Entry 3UVA (X-ray diffraction, 2.69 A resolution); this record covers chains A and C.

== Chain A (and C) ==
Name: L-Rhamnose isomerase
Organism: Bacillus halodurans
Notes: EC 5.3.1.14; chain C of this document is another copy of the same molecule, construct and numbering; everything in this record applies to it too
UniProt: Q9KCL9 (RHAA_BACHD); residues 1-418 here = UniProt positions 1-418
Amino-acid sequence (424 residues; each row starts with the number of its first residue; numbers below 1 keep their minus sign (His-5 is residue -5)):
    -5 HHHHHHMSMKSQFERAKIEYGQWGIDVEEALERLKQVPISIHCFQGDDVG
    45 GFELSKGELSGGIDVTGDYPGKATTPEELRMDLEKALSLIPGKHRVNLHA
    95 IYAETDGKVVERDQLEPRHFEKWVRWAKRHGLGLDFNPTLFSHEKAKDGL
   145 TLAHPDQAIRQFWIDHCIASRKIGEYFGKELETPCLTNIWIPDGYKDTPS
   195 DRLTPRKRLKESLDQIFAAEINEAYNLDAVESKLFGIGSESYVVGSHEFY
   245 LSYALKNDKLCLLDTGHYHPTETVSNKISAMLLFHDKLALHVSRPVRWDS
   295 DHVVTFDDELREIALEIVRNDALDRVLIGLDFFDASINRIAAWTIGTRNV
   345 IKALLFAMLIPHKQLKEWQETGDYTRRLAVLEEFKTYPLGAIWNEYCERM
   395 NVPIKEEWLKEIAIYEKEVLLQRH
Disordered / not traced: -5 to 3, 50-61, 418 (chain C: -5 to 1, 50-60, 418)
Sequence notes: expression tag (-5 to 0); engineered mutation Phe38 (Trp in Q9KCL9)
Bound ions: Mn2+ site 1 near Glu225 (its only coordinating residue here); Mn2+ site 2: His261, Asp293

== Chain A / chain C interface ==
Contacting residue pairs - 86 pairs, chain A then chain C:
  Pro149(A) with Glu364(C)
  Tyr189(A) with Gln363(C); Tyr368(C)
  Asp191(A) with Arg371(C); Leu372(C)
  Thr192(A) with Arg371(C), hydrogen bond (backbone-side chain)
  Pro193(A) with Arg313(C), hydrogen bond (backbone-side chain); Gln363(C); Arg371(C)
  Ser194(A) with Arg313(C), hydrogen bond (backbone-side chain); Leu359(C), hydrogen bond (side chain-backbone); Gln363(C), hydrogen bond; Arg371(C)
  Asp195(A) with Lys360(C); Gln363(C)
  Arg196(A) with Ser273(C); Glu306(C), salt bridge; Glu310(C), salt bridge; Arg313(C)
  Leu197(A) with Ser273(C); Leu277(C), hydrophobic; Asn314(C)
  Arg200(A) with Asn270(C), hydrogen bond (side chain-backbone); Ser273(C), hydrogen bond; Leu277(C)
  Lys201(A) with Leu277(C)
  Arg202(A) with Glu364(C), salt bridge
  Lys204(A) with Phe278(C)
  His241(A) with Glu242(C), salt bridge
  Glu242(A) with His241(C), salt bridge; Leu245(C); Lys271(C), salt bridge
  Phe243(A) with Ala274(C); Phe278(C)
  Leu245(A) with Glu242(C); Leu245(C), hydrophobic; Ser246(C)
  Ser246(A) with Leu245(C); Leu249(C); Phe278(C)
  Tyr247(A) with Phe278(C), hydrophobic
  Leu249(A) with Ser246(C); Leu249(C), hydrophobic
  Lys250(A) with Leu249(C)
  His263(A) with His263(C); Thr265(C); Glu266(C), salt bridge
  Pro264(A) with Pro264(C); Thr265(C)
  Thr265(A) with His263(C); Pro264(C)
  Glu266(A) with His263(C), salt bridge
  Asn270(A) with Arg200(C), hydrogen bond
  Lys271(A) with Glu242(C), salt bridge
  Ser273(A) with Arg196(C), hydrogen bond (side chain-backbone); Leu197(C); Arg200(C), hydrogen bond
  Ala274(A) with Ser240(C); Phe243(C)
  Leu277(A) with Arg200(C); Lys201(C)
  Phe278(A) with Lys204(C); Phe243(C); Ser246(C); Tyr247(C)
  Glu306(A) with Thr192(C); Arg196(C), salt bridge
  Glu310(A) with Arg196(C), salt bridge
  Arg313(A) with Pro193(C), hydrogen bond (side chain-backbone); Ser194(C), hydrogen bond (side chain-backbone); Arg196(C)
  Asn314(A) with Leu197(C)
  Leu359(A) with Ser194(C), hydrogen bond (backbone-side chain)
  Lys360(A) with Ser194(C); Asp195(C)
  Gln363(A) with Tyr189(C), hydrogen bond; Pro193(C); Ser194(C), hydrogen bond (side chain-backbone); Asp195(C), hydrogen bond (side chain-backbone)
  Glu364(A) with Pro149(C); Arg202(C), salt bridge
  Tyr368(A) with Tyr189(C)
  Arg371(A) with Thr192(C), hydrogen bond (side chain-backbone); Pro193(C); Ser194(C)
  Leu372(A) with Asp191(C)
Also at the interface, not in a pair above, chain A (50 interface residues in all): Thr198, Tyr236, Ser240, Ser269, Met275, Leu276, His279, Leu375
Also at the interface, not in a pair above, chain C (47 interface residues in all): Asp142, Pro199, Tyr236, Lys250, Ser269

== Overview ==
The interface between chain A and chain C involves 50 residues on one side and 47 on the other, with 17
hydrogen bonds and 12 salt bridges. Polar pairs include Arg196(A)-Glu306(C), Arg196(A)-Glu310(C) and
Arg202(A)-Glu364(C). The Mn2+ site 2 is built by His261(A) and Asp293(A).
Both chains are L-Rhamnose isomerase (Bacillus halodurans). Entry 3UVA (Crystal structure of L-rhamnose
isomerase mutant W38F from Bacillus halodurans in complex with Mn) was determined by X-ray diffraction (same
publication as 3UXI, 3UU0 and 3P14).
